PDB entry 6VCV | X-ray diffraction, 1.60 A resolution | chain A

Chain A:
Name: FK506-binding protein 1A
Source organism: Neosartorya fumigata (strain ATCC MYA-4609 / Af293 / CBS 101355 / FGSC A1100)
Notes: EC 5.2.1.8
UniProt: Q4WLV6 (FKB1A_ASPFU); residues 1-112 here = UniProt positions 1-112
Amino-acid sequence (115 residues; numbered -2 to 112; the number before each row is that of its first residue; numbers below 1 keep their minus sign (Gly-2 is residue -2)):
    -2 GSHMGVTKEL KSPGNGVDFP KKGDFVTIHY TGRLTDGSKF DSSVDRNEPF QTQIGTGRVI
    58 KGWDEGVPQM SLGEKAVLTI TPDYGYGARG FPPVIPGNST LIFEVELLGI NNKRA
Not modelled in the structure: -2 to 0, 112
Differences from the reference sequence: expression tag (-2 to 0)
Ligand contacts: apx879 (R27; N'-[(3S,4R,5S,8R,9E,12S,14S,15R,16S,18R,19R,26aS)-5,19-dihydroxy-3-{(1E)-1-[(1R,3R,4R)-4-hydroxy-3-methoxycyclohexyl]prop-1-en-2-yl}-14,16-dimethoxy-4,10,12,18-tetramethyl-1,20,21-trioxo-8-(prop-2-en-1-yl)-1,3,4,5,6,8,11,12,13,14,15,16,17,18,19,20,21,23,24,25,26,26a-docosahydro-7H-15,19-epoxypyrido[2,1-c][1,4]oxazacyclotricosin-7-ylidene]acetohydrazide): Tyr27, Phe37, Asp38, Arg43, Phe47, Arg55, Val56, Ile57, Trp60, Gly82, Tyr83, Phe88, Val91, Ile92, Phe100
What the authors report for this chain:
  - binding site for apx879: Asp38, Arg55, Ile57, Tyr83
  - conformationally variable residues: Pro90
  - binding site for apx879: Tyr27, Phe37, Phe47, Val56, Trp60, Phe88 (from molecular simulation)

Overview:
Bound to chain A: apx879. The paper reports a binding site for apx879 at Asp38, Arg55 and Ile57 among others;
conformational variability at Pro90.
Chain A is FK506-binding protein 1A (Neosartorya fumigata (strain ATCC MYA-4609 / Af293 / CBS 101355 / FGSC
A1100)); the structure, Aspergillus fumigatus FKBP12 protein bound with APX879 in P1 space group, was
determined by X-ray diffraction together with 6VCT, 6VCU and 6VRX from the same study.
